PDB entry 7KMG | X-ray diffraction, 2.16 A resolution | chains A and C of the 3 polymer chains in the assembly

== Chain A ==
Protein: LY-CoV555 Fab heavy chain
Organism: Homo sapiens
Notes: antibody fragment or engineered binder
Chain sequence (229 residues; row label = number of the first residue in the row):
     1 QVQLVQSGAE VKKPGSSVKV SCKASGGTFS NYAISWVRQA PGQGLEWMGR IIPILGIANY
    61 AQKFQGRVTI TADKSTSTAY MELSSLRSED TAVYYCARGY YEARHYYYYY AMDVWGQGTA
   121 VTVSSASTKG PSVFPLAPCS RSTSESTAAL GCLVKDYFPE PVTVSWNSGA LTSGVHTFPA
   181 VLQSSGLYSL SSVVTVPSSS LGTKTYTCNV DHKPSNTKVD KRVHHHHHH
Unresolved in the structure: 141-143, 229
Disulfides: C22-C96, C152-C208

== Chain C ==
Protein: Spike protein S1
Organism: Severe acute respiratory syndrome coronavirus 2
Notes: fragment: receptor-binding domain
Reference sequence: P0DTC2 (SPIKE_SARS2); residue numbers follow UniProt; this construct covers 329-527
Chain sequence (205 residues; each row starts with the number of its first residue):
   329 FPNITNLCPF GEVFNATRFA SVYAWNRKRI SNCVADYSVL YNSASFSTFK CYGVSPTKLN
   389 DLCFTNVYAD SFVIRGDEVR QIAPGQTGKI ADYNYKLPDD FTGCVIAWNS NNLDSKVGGN
   449 YNYLYRLFRK SNLKPFERDI STEIYQAGST PCNGVEGFNC YFPLQSYGFQ PTNGVGYQPY
   509 RVVVLSFELL HAPATVCGPH HHHHH
Unresolved in the structure: 329-333, 527-533
Disulfides: C336-C361, C379-C432, C391-C525, C480-C488
Sequence notes: expression tag (528-533)
UniProt features mapped onto this chain:
  - region: R403 to D405 (Integrin-binding motif), N448 to F456 (Immunodominant HLA epitope recognized by the CD8+)
  - glycosylation (N-linked (GlcNAc...) asparagine): N331 (complex), N343 (complex)
  - natural variant: G339 (G339D: In strain: Omicron/BA.1, Omicron/BA.2 and 4 more; G339H: In strain: Omicron/BA.2.75, Omicron/XBB.1.5 and 1 more), R346 (R346K: In strain: Mu/B.1.621; R346T: In strain: Omicron/BQ.1.1, Omicron/XBB.1.5 and 1 more), L368 (L368I: In strain: Omicron/XBB.1.5, Omicron/EG.5.1), S371 (S371F: In strain: Omicron/BA.2, Omicron/BA.2.12.1 and 6 more; S371L: In strain: Omicron/BA.1), S373 (S373P: In strain: Omicron/BA.1, Omicron/BA.2 and 7 more), S375 (S375F: In strain: Omicron/BA.1, Omicron/BA.2 and 7 more), T376 (T376A: In strain: Omicron/BA.2, Omicron/BA.2.12.1 and 5 more), D405 (D405N: In strain: Omicron/BA.2, Omicron/BA.2.12.1 and 6 more), R408 (R408S: In strain: Omicron/BA.2, Omicron/BA.2.12.1 and 6 more), K417 (K417N: In strain: Beta/B.1.351, Omicron/BA.1 and 8 more; K417T: In strain: Gamma/P.1), N440 (N440K: In strain: Omicron/BA.1, Omicron/BA.2 and 7 more), K444 (K444T: In strain: Omicron/BQ.1.1), 16 further natural variant entries in UniProt
  - mutagenesis: N331 (N331Q: Reduced viral infectivity), N343 (N343Q: Reduced viral infectivity), L452 (L452R: Increased resistance to neutralizing antibodies. Decreases HLA binding to NF9 epitope. Increased binding affinity to human ACE2), Y453 (Y453F: Decreased HLA binding to NF9 epitope. Increased binding affinity to human ACE2), A475 (A475V: Increased resistance to neutralizing antibodies), V483 (V483A: Increased resistance to neutralizing antibodies), E484 (E484D: Increased replication in human TMEM106B overexpressing cells), F490 (F490L: Increased resistance to neutralizing antibodies and human covalescent sera neutralization), Q493 (Q493N: Reduced host ACE2-binding affinity in vitro; Q493Y: Reduced host ACE2-binding affinity in vitro), N501 (N501T: Reduced host ACE2-binding affinity in vitro; N501Y: Increased binding affinity to human ACE2), H519 (H519P: Increased resistance to human covalescent sera neutralization)

== How chain A and chain C interact ==
Contacting residue pairs - 26 pairs, chain A then chain C:
  N31(A) - Y449(C)
  N31(A) - S494(C)  hydrogen bond
  R50(A) - G482(C)  hydrogen bond (side chain-backbone)
  R50(A) - V483(C)
  R50(A) - E484(C)  salt bridge
  I52(A) - F490(C)  hydrophobic
  L55(A) - Y351(C)
  L55(A) - T470(C)
  L55(A) - F490(C)  hydrophobic
  L55(A) - L492(C)  hydrophobic
  I57(A) - T470(C)
  I57(A) - F490(C)  hydrophobic
  N59(A) - G482(C)  hydrogen bond (side chain-backbone)
  N59(A) - V483(C)
  K74(A) - N450(C)
  Y101(A) - E484(C)
  Y101(A) - F490(C)
  E102(A) - Q493(C)
  E102(A) - S494(C)  hydrogen bond
  A103(A) - L455(C)  hydrophobic
  A103(A) - Q493(C)  hydrogen bond (backbone-side chain)
  R104(A) - Q493(C)  hydrogen bond (backbone-side chain)
  Y110(A) - E484(C)
  Y110(A) - G485(C)
  Y110(A) - C488(C)
  Y110(A) - Y489(C)
Interface residues without a listed pair, chain A (14 interface residues in all): S30, W47
Interface residues without a listed pair, chain C (19 interface residues in all): L452, F456, I472, N481
From the paper, about this interface:
  - epitope / paratope residues, chain C: E484(C)
  - epitope / paratope residues, chain C: V483(C), F490(C), S494(C) (proposed by the authors, not directly observed)

== Summary ==
14 residues of chain A and 19 residues of chain C are in contact, with 6 hydrogen bonds and 1 salt bridge.
Polar contacts include R50(A)-E484(C), N31(A)-S494(C) and R50(A)-G482(C). From UniProt: 11 mutagenesis sites
on chain C. The paper reports epitope/paratope residues E484(C), V483(C) and F490(C) among others.
Chain A is LY-CoV555 Fab heavy chain (Homo sapiens) and chain C is Spike protein S1 (Severe acute respiratory
syndrome coronavirus 2); the structure, LY-CoV555 neutralizing antibody against SARS-CoV-2, was determined by
X-ray diffraction (same publication as 7KMI).
